PDB entry 4H25 | X-ray diffraction, 2.20 A resolution | chains A and B of the 3 polymer chains in the assembly

Chain A:
Name: HLA class II histocompatibility antigen, DR alpha chain
Organism: Homo sapiens
UniProt: P01903 (DRA_HUMAN); residues 3-182 here correspond to UniProt positions 28-207 (UniProt number = residue number + 25)
Sequence (180 residues; each row starts with the number of its first residue):
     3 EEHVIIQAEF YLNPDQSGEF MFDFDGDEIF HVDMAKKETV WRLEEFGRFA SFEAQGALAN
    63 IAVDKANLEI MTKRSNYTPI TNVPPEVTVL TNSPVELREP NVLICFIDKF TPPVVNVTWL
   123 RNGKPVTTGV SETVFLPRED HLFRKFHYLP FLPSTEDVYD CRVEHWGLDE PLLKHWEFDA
Cystine bridges: C107-C163
Glycans and other covalent adducts: N-acetylglucosamine (NAG) linked to N78, N118
Swiss-Prot annotation at these positions:
  - region: E179 to A182 (Connecting peptide)
  - site: Q9 (Self- and pathogen-derived peptide antigen), G49 (Self-peptide antigen), F51 (Self- and pathogen-derived peptide antigen), A52 (Self-peptide antigen), S53 (Self- and pathogen-derived peptide antigen), E55 (Pathogen-derived peptide antigen), N62 (Self- and pathogen-derived peptide antigen), N69 (Pathogen-derived peptide antigen), R76 (Self- and pathogen-derived peptide antigen)
  - glycosylation (N-linked (GlcNAc...) asparagine): N78, N118

Chain B:
Name: MHC class II antigen
Organism: Homo sapiens
UniProt: B8YAC7 (B8YAC7_HUMAN); residues 6-188 here correspond to UniProt positions 1-183 (UniProt number = residue number - 5)
Sequence (188 residues; each row starts with the number of its first residue):
     3 TRPRFLELLK SECHFFNGTE RVRFLERYFH NQEEFVRFDS DVGEYRAVTE LGRPVAESWN
    63 SQKDLLEQKR GQVDTYCRHN YGVVESFTVQ RRVHPQVTVY PAKTQPLQHH NLLVCSVSGF
   123 YPGSIEVRWF RNGQEEKTGV VSTGLIHNGD WTFQTLVMLE TVPRSGEVYT CQVEHPSVTS
   183 PLTVEWRA
Differences from the reference sequence: expression tag (3-5, 189-190); conflict T77 (Asn72 in B8YAC7)
Cystine bridges: C15-C79, C117-C173
Glycans and other covalent adducts: N-acetylglucosamine (NAG) linked to N19

Chain A / chain B interface:
Pairs across the interface (112; chain A residue first):
  E3(A) - H16(B)  salt bridge
  E3(A) - F17(B)
  E3(A) - F18(B)
  E4(A) - F17(B)  hydrogen bond (backbone-backbone)
  E4(A) - G20(B)  hydrogen bond (side chain-backbone)
  H5(A) - C15(B)
  H5(A) - H16(B)
  H5(A) - F17(B)  hydrogen bond (backbone-backbone)
  H5(A) - Y83(B)
  H5(A) - V91(B)
  V6(A) - C15(B)
  V6(A) - H16(B)
  I7(A) - S13(B)
  I7(A) - E14(B)
  I7(A) - C15(B)  hydrogen bond (backbone-backbone)
  I7(A) - F17(B)  hydrophobic
  I8(A) - S13(B)
  I8(A) - E14(B)
  Q9(A) - L11(B)
  Q9(A) - K12(B)
  Q9(A) - S13(B)  hydrogen bond (backbone-backbone)
  Q9(A) - Y78(B)  hydrogen bond
  A10(A) - L11(B)
  E11(A) - L10(B)
  E11(A) - L11(B)  hydrogen bond (backbone-backbone)
  F12(A) - L8(B)  hydrophobic
  F12(A) - E9(B)
  F12(A) - L10(B)  hydrophobic
  Y13(A) - F7(B)
  Y13(A) - L8(B)
  Y13(A) - E9(B)  hydrogen bond (backbone-backbone)
  L14(A) - R6(B)
  L14(A) - F7(B)
  L14(A) - L8(B)  hydrophobic
  N15(A) - R6(B)
  N15(A) - F7(B)  hydrogen bond (backbone-backbone)
  P16(A) - R4(B)
  P16(A) - P5(B)
  P16(A) - R6(B)
  D17(A) - R6(B)  salt bridge
  F24(A) - Y78(B)
  F24(A) - N82(B)
  F26(A) - T90(B)
  F26(A) - V91(B)
  F26(A) - Y123(B)
  F26(A) - W153(B)  hydrophobic
  G28(A) - H149(B)
  D29(A) - Y123(B)
  D29(A) - H149(B)  salt bridge
  D29(A) - G151(B)
  D29(A) - D152(B)
  D29(A) - W153(B)  hydrogen bond (side chain-backbone)
  E30(A) - W153(B)  hydrogen bond (backbone-side chain)
  I31(A) - W153(B)  hydrophobic
  R44(A) - G151(B)  hydrogen bond (side chain-backbone)
  R44(A) - D152(B)
  R44(A) - W153(B)
  L45(A) - R93(B)
  L45(A) - W153(B)
  F48(A) - F89(B)  hydrophobic
  F48(A) - W153(B)
  F51(A) - F89(B)  hydrophobic
  A52(A) - V85(B)  hydrophobic
  D66(A) - E9(B)
  D66(A) - L11(B)
  N69(A) - Y30(B)
  L70(A) - F7(B)
  L70(A) - L8(B)
  L70(A) - E9(B)
  M73(A) - E9(B)
  M73(A) - H32(B)
  M73(A) - F37(B)  hydrophobic
  M73(A) - L53(B)  hydrophobic
  T74(A) - F7(B)
  T74(A) - H32(B)  hydrogen bond
  R76(A) - L53(B)
  S77(A) - H32(B)
  S77(A) - L53(B)
  Y79(A) - F7(B)
  T80(A) - F7(B)
  T80(A) - N33(B)  hydrogen bond (backbone-side chain)
  P81(A) - P5(B)  hydrophobic
  P81(A) - R6(B)
  P81(A) - F7(B)  hydrophobic
  P81(A) - N33(B)
  I82(A) - R6(B)  hydrogen bond (backbone-backbone)
  I82(A) - N33(B)
  L92(A) - I148(B)  hydrophobic
  L92(A) - Q156(B)
  T93(A) - Q156(B)
  N94(A) - Q156(B)
  P96(A) - T100(B)
  P96(A) - S118(B)
  I106(A) - N150(B)
  T113(A) - L8(B)
  P115(A) - L8(B)
  R140(A) - K12(B)  hydrogen bond (backbone-side chain)
  D142(A) - Q34(B)  hydrogen bond (backbone-side chain)
  H143(A) - K12(B)
  H143(A) - R29(B)  hydrogen bond
  H143(A) - F31(B)
  L144(A) - Q34(B)
  F145(A) - L8(B)  hydrophobic
  R146(A) - H149(B)
  F148(A) - H149(B)
  F148(A) - N150(B)
  F148(A) - G151(B)
  Y150(A) - N150(B)  hydrogen bond (side chain-backbone)
  Y150(A) - G151(B)  hydrogen bond (side chain-backbone)
  Y150(A) - D152(B)
  W168(A) - T3(B)
  W168(A) - R6(B)
Also at the interface, not in a pair above, chain A (58 interface residues in all): V85, S95, P114, T135, P139
Also at the interface, not in a pair above, chain B (49 interface residues in all): N19, V57, V86, Y102, S120, F155

In short:
58 residues of chain A face 49 of chain B across their interface; the contacts include 20 hydrogen bonds and 3
salt bridges. Polar pairs include E3(A)-H16(B), D17(A)-R6(B) and D29(A)-H149(B). Covalently linked
N-acetylglucosamine: at N78(A) and N118(A). N-acetylglucosamine is covalently linked to N19(B).
Here chain A is HLA class II histocompatibility antigen, DR alpha chain and chain B is MHC class II antigen,
both from Homo sapiens. Entry 4H25 (TCR interaction with peptide mimics of nickel offers structure insights to
nickel contact allergy) was determined by X-ray diffraction together with 4H26 and 4H1L from the same study.
